Entry 6WT7 (X-ray diffraction, 2.90 A resolution); this record covers chain A.

== Chain A ==
Name: Metazoan TIR-STING fusion
Organism: Crassostrea gigas
Chain sequence (415 residues; each row starts with the number of its first residue):
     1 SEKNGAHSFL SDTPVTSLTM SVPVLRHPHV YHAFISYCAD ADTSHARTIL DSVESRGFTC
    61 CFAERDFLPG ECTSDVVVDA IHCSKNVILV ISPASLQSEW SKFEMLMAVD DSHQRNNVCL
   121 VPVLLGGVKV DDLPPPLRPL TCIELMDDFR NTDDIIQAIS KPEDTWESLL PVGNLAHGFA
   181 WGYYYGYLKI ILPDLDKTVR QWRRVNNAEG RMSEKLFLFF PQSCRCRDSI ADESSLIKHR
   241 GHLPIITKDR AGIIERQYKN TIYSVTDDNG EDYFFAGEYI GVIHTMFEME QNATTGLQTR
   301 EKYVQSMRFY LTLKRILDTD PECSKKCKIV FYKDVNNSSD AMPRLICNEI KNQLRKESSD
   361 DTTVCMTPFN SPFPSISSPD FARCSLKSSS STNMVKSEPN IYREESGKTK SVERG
Not modelled in the structure: 1-20, 163-168, 358-415
Small-molecule neighbours: cGAMP (1SY): Gly182, Tyr183, Gly186, Tyr187, Ala251, Ile253, Arg256, Gln257, Tyr258, Lys259, Glu278, Tyr279, Gly281, Val282

== Summary ==
Chain A binds cGAMP.
Chain A is Metazoan TIR-STING fusion (Crassostrea gigas); the structure, Structure of a metazoan TIR-STING
receptor from C. gigas in complex with 2',3'-cGAMP, was determined by X-ray diffraction (same publication as
6WT4, 6WT6, 6WT8 and 6WT9).
